8Y9F - chains B and C of the 6 polymer chains in the assembly; structure by electron microscopy, 3.30 A resolution.

Chain B:
Protein: Tubulin alpha-3 chain
Organism: Caenorhabditis elegans
Notes: EC 3.6.5.-; engineered mutation(s): K40Aly
Reference sequence: P91910 (TBA3_CAEEL); residue numbers follow UniProt; this construct covers 1-450
Chain sequence (450 residues; numbered 1 to 450; the number before each row is that of its first residue):
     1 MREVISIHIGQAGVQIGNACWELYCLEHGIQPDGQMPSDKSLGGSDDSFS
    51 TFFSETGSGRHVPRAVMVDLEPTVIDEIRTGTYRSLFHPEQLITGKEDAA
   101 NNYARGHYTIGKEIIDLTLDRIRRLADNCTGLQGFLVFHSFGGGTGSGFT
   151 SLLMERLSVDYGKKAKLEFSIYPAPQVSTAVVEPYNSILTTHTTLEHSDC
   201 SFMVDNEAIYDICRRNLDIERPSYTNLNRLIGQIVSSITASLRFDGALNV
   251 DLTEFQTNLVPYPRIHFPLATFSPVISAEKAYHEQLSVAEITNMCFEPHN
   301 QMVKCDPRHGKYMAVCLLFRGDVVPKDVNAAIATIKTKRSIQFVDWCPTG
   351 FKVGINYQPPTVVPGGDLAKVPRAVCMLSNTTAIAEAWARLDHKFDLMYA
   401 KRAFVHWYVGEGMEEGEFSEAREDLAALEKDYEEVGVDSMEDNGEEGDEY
Unresolved in the structure: 440-450
Modified residues: K40 (N(6)-acetyllysine; ALY)
Residues lining bound ligands: GTP (guanosine-5'-triphosphate): G10, Q11, A12, Q15, D69, E71, D98, A99, A100, N101, S140, G142, G143, G144, T145, G146, I171, T179, E183, N206, Y224, L227, N228, I231

Chain C:
Protein: Alpha-tubulin N-acetyltransferase 2
Organism: Caenorhabditis elegans
Notes: EC 2.3.1.108
Reference sequence: Q23192 (ATAT2_CAEEL); numbering as in UniProt (aligned over 1-263)
Chain sequence (263 residues; row label = number of the first residue in the row):
     1 MEIAFDLSTIFTDNIQRLTRTDLLKYGPKRYWAVAQSIDCLGEMSSKFHG
    51 WKRVITMYDKIVDHDEEQTTYIMWEKVNGSKSILKGLLRVGYKTLYLTDN
   101 EQNQYMEKAMCILDFFVVPTEQRSGNGFKMFDEMLKAENVTVDQCAFDKP
   151 SAALQQFLEKYYDRKDLVWQSNKYALCSNFFIGRHPTVPFTPRQTKRASR
   201 ASSAVSSHASSRNTSPIGRNRPRHDSVADLMRQDMLAGVRAEVDPNSPTG
   251 LKNARDFGHRRIW
Unresolved in the structure: 191-263

Chain B / chain C interface:
Pairs across the interface (24):
  L26(B) with S171(C)
  G29(B) with S171(C)
  Q31(B) with T94(C)
  P32(B) with Y96(C)
  P37(B) with K93(C); N172(C); Y174(C), hydrogen bond (backbone-side chain)
  S38(B) with D148(C), hydrogen bond
  D39(B) with I55(C); D148(C), hydrogen bond (backbone-side chain)
  K40(B) with W51(C); I55(C); L113(C); F115(C); D148(C); K149(C); L154(C)
  S41(B) with K149(C); K173(C)
  G43(B) with K52(C)
  G44(B) with K52(C)
  D46(B) with K149(C), salt bridge
  E55(B) with R53(C), salt bridge
  P364(B) with Q104(C)
Interface residues without a listed pair, chain B (18 interface residues in all): E27, H28, L42, G365
Interface residues without a listed pair, chain C (25 interface residues in all): H49, G50, R89, L95, Q102, I112, D114, S151

Overview:
Chain B and chain C form an interface of 18 and 25 residues respectively; the contacts include 3 hydrogen
bonds and 2 salt bridges. Polar contacts include D46(B)-K149(C), E55(B)-R53(C) and P37(B)-Y174(C). Chain B
binds GTP.
Chain B is Tubulin alpha-3 chain and chain C is Alpha-tubulin N-acetyltransferase 2, both from Caenorhabditis
elegans; the structure, ATAT-2 bound MEC-12/MEC-7 microtubule, was determined by electron microscopy,
deposited together with 8YAJ, 8YAL and 8YAR.
